Entry 3S1R (X-ray diffraction, 3.20 A resolution); this record covers chains B and T of the 12 polymer chains in the assembly.

# Chain B
Name: DNA-directed RNA polymerase II subunit RPB2
Organism: Saccharomyces cerevisiae
Notes: EC 2.7.7.6
UniProtKB: P08518 (RPB2_YEAST); residues 1-1224 here = UniProt positions 1-1224
Amino-acid sequence (1224 residues; each row starts with the number of its first residue):
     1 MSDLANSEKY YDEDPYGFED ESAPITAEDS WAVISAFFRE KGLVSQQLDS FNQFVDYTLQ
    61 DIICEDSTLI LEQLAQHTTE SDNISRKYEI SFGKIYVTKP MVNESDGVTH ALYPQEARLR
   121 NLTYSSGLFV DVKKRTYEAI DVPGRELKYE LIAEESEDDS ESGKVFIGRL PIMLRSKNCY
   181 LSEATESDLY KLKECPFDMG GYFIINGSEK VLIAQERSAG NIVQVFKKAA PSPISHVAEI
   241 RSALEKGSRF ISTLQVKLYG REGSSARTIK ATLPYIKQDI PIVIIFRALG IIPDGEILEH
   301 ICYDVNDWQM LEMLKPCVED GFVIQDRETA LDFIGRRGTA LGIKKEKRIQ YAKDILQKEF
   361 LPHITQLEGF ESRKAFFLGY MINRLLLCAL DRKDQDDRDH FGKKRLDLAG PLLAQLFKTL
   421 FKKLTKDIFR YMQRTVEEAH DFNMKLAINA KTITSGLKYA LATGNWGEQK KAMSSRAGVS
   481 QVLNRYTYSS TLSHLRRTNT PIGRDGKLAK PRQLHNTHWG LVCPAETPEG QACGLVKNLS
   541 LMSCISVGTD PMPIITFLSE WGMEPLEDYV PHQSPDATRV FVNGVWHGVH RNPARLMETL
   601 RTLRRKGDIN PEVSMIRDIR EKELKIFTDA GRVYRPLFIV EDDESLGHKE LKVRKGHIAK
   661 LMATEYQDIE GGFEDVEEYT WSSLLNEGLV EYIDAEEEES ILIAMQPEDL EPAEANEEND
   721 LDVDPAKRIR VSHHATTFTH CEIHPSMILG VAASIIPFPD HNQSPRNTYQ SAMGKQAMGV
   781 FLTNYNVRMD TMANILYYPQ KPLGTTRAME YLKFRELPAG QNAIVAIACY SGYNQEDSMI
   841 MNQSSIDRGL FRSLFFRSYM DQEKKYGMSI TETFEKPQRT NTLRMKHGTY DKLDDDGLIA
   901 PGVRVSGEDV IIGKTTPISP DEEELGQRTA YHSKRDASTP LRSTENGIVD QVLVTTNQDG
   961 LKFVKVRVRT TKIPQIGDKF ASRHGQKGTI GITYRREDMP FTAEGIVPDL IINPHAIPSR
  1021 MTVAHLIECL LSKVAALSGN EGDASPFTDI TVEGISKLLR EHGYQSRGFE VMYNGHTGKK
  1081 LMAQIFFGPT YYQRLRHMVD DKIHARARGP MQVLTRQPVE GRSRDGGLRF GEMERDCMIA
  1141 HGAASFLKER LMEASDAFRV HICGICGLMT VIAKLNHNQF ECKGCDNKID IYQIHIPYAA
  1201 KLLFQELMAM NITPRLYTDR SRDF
Disordered / not traced: 1-19, 71-88, 142-163, 336-344, 438-445, 503-508, 669-677, 716-721, 920-932
Bound ions: Zn2+: Cys1163, Cys1166, Cys1182, Cys1185
Residues lining bound ligands: GTP (guanosine-5'-triphosphate): Glu529, Arg766, Tyr769, Ser1019, Arg1020

# Chain T
Molecule: 29-nt DNA strand
Sequence (29 nucleotides; each row starts with the number of its first residue):
     1 CTACCGATAA GCAGACGATC CTCTCGATG
Disordered / not traced: 1-15, 24-29

# Interface between chain B and chain T
Residue-residue contacts - 7 pairs, chain B then chain T:
  Arg942(B) - DC23(T)  phosphate contact
  Gly1121(B) - DC23(T)  phosphate contact
  Arg1122(B) - DC23(T)  hydrogen bond to the phosphate
  Ser1123(B) - DC23(T)  hydrogen bond to the phosphate
  Leu1128(B) - DT22(T)  phosphate contact
  Arg1129(B) - DC21(T)  phosphate contact
  Met1133(B) - DT19(T)  phosphate contact
Other interface residues (no listed pair), chain B (8 interface residues in all): Glu1120
Other interface residues (no listed pair), chain T (5 interface residues in all): DC20

# Overview
Chain B and chain T form an interface of 8 and 5 residues respectively, with 2 hydrogen bonds. Polar contacts
include Arg1122(B)-DC23(T) and Ser1123(B)-DC23(T). Bound to chain B: GTP. The Zn2+ site is built by
Cys1163(B), Cys1166(B), Cys1182(B) and Cys1185(B).
Here chain B is DNA-directed RNA polymerase II subunit RPB2 (Saccharomyces cerevisiae) and chain T is a 29-nt
DNA strand. Entry 3S1R (RNA Polymerase II Initiation Complex with a 5-nt 3'-deoxy RNA soaked with GTP) was
determined by X-ray diffraction (same publication as 3RZD, 3RZO, 3S14, 3S15, 3S16, 3S17 and 5 further
entries).
